PDB entry 7BU8 | electron microscopy, 3.80 A resolution | chains A and B of the 12 polymer chains in the assembly

== Chain A (and B) ==
Name: Genome polyprotein
Source organism: Zika virus ZIKV/H. sapiens/FrenchPolynesia/10087PF/2013
Notes: EC 3.4.21.91, 3.6.1.15, 3.6.4.13, 2.1.1.56, 2.1.1.57, 2.7.7.48; chain B of this document is another copy of the same molecule, construct and numbering; everything in this record applies to it too
Reference sequence: A0A024B7W1 (POLG_ZIKVF); residues 1-504 here correspond to UniProt positions 291-794 (UniProt number = residue number + 290)
Amino-acid sequence (504 residues; row label = number of the first residue in the row):
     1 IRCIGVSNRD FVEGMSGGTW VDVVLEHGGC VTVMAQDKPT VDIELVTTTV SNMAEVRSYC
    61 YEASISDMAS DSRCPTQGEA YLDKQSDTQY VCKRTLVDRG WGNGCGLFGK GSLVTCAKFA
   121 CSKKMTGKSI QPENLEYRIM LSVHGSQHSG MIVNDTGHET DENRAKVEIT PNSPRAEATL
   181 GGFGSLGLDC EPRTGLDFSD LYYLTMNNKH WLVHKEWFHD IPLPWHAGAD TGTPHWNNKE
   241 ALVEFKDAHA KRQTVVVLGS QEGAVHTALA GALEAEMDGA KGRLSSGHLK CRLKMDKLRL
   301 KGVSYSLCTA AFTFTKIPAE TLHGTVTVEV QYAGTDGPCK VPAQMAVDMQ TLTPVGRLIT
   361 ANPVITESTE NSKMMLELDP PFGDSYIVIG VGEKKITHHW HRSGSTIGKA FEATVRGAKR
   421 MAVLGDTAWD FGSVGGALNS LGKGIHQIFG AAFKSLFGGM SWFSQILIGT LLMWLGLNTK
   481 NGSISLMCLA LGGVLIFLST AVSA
Swiss-Prot annotation at these positions:
  - region: Asp98 to Gly111 (Fusion peptide)
  - site: Ala504 (Cleavage)
  - glycosylation: Asn154 (N-linked (GlcNAc...) asparagine)
  - cross-link (Glycyl lysine isopeptide (Lys-Gly)): Lys38 (interchain with G-Cter in ubiquitin), Lys281 (interchain with G-Cter in ubiquitin)
Cystine bridges: Cys3-Cys30, Cys60-Cys121, Cys74-Cys105, Cys92-Cys116, Cys190-Cys291, Cys308-Cys339
Glycans and other covalent adducts: N-acetylglucosamine (NAG) linked to Asn154

== Interface between chain A and chain B ==
Residue-residue contacts (24):
  Ala54(A) - Gln77(B)
  Glu55(A) - Gln77(B)
  Val56(A) - Gly78(B)
  Arg57(A) - Glu79(B)  salt bridge
  Thr76(A) - Ser129(B)
  Gln77(A) - Ala54(B)
  Gln77(A) - Glu55(B)
  Gly78(A) - Val56(B)
  Glu79(A) - Arg57(B)
  Glu79(A) - Ala227(B)  hydrogen bond (backbone-backbone)
  Tyr81(A) - Ala229(B)  hydrophobic
  Tyr81(A) - His235(B)
  Gln85(A) - His235(B)
  Ser86(A) - Thr88(B)
  Ser86(A) - His235(B)
  Asp87(A) - Ser86(B)
  Thr88(A) - Ser86(B)  hydrogen bond (side chain-backbone)
  Thr88(A) - Asp87(B)
  Gly228(A) - Arg73(B)
  Ala229(A) - Tyr81(B)  hydrophobic
  Thr231(A) - Tyr81(B)
  Thr231(A) - Asp83(B)  hydrogen bond
  His235(A) - Tyr81(B)
  His235(A) - Ser86(B)
Also at the interface, not in a pair above, chain A (20 interface residues in all): Arg73, Ser129, Thr233
Also at the interface, not in a pair above, chain B (19 interface residues in all): Thr76, Asp230

== Summary ==
20 residues of chain A and 19 residues of chain B are in contact, with 3 hydrogen bonds and 1 salt bridge.
Polar pairs include Arg57(A)-Glu79(B), Thr88(A)-Ser86(B) and Thr231(A)-Asp83(B).
Chain A and chain B are both Genome polyprotein (Zika virus ZIKV/H. sapiens/FrenchPolynesia/10087PF/2013); the
structure, Cryo-EM structure of zika virus complexed with Fab SIgN-3C at pH 6.5, was determined by electron
microscopy (same publication as 7BUA, 7BUB, 7BUD, 7BUE and 7BUF).
